9EUJ - chains B and D of the 14 polymer chains in the assembly; structure by electron microscopy, 4.00 A resolution.

== Chain B ==
Protein: Baseplate component
From: Staphylococcus phage 812
UniProt: A0A0U1WF63 (A0A0U1WF63_9CAUD); residues 1-348 here = UniProt positions 1-348
Chain sequence (348 residues; numbered 1 to 348; the number before each row is that of its first residue):
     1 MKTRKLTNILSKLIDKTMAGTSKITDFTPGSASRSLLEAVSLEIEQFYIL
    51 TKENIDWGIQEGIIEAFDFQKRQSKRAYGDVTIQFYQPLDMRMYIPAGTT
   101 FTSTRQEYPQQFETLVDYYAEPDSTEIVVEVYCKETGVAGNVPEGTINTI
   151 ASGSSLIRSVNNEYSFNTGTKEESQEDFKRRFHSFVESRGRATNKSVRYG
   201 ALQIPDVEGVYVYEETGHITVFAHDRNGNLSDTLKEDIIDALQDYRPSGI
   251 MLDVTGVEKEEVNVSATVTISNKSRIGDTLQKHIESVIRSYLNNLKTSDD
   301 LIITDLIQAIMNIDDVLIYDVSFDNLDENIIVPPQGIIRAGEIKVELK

== Chain D ==
Protein: TmpF
From: Staphylococcus phage 812
UniProt: A0A0U1WGD3 (A0A0U1WGD3_9CAUD); numbering as in UniProt (aligned over 1-1019)
Chain sequence (1019 residues; numbered 1 to 1019; the number before each row is that of its first residue):
     1 MANFLKNLHPLLRRDRNKKDNQDPNFALIDALNEEMNQVEKDAIESKLQS
    51 SLKTSTSEYLDKFGDWFGVYRKTDEKDDVYRARIIKYLLLKRGTNNAIID
   101 AIKDYLGRDDIDVSVYEPFTNIFYTNKSHLNGEDHLMGYYYRFAVINVSI
   151 GDYFPVEIIDVINEFKPAGVTLYVTYDGASTIRGGAIIKWLDGLPKIETY
   201 QEFDRFTGYDDTFYGHINMNQSKDTDNSSSDIFKTNHSLINSLDVLTGSS
   251 SVGRQYINYGYVTSYVYNPGMTSSVNQISASTEGRGQEVPTDYYMYTSTK
   301 NNNTVELSMQTTSGVSYLYNNFNFRDYMSKYRPQVDLQSDEARRIVSDYI
   351 KELSIDYYLSAVIPPDESIEIKLQVYDFSINRWLTVSINNLSFYEKNIGS
   401 NIGYIKDYLNSELNMFTRLEINAGKRDSVDIKVNYLDLMFYYYERGIYTI
   451 KPYKALIENYLDISRETYVEAFKIASLSNGDIITKTGFQPIGYLKLVGNY
   501 ENTIPSTINIVAKDTDNNPIESNELDVYNTVENRNLLQSYKGVNTIAREI
   551 TSTKEFTVSGWAKEIYSTNYLSKVLKPGKVYTLSFDMEITGNDPTLKSYS
   601 DNHGIYLYSNTKGIVVNGVKSMERTIGNKVSVTQTFTAPTITDHRLLIYT
   651 GRYTSDGKASTPPVFFNTVKITELKLTEGSSKLEYSPAPEDKPNVIEKGI
   701 KFNNILTNIQTLSINSDTILKNVTLYYSYYGDSWVELKTLGNISTGETTE
   751 TNNLIDLYGLQTVDYSNINPMSKVSLRSIWNVKLGELNNQEGSLSNMPND
   801 YFNAVWQDIDKLSDIELGSMRMVKDTEGGVFDGATGEIIKATLFNVGAYT
   851 DLDMLAYTLTNYTEPLTLGSSRLISELKEELLTSESFNVDNRIKVIDSIY
   901 EELPNTSIIKNGFVEREVTGSKYLDYGLYEPIEDGTRYKLIVEGEFKDNI
   951 EFISLYNSNPNFNETFIYPSEIINGVAEKEFIAKPSTEDKPRLNTDVRIY
  1001 IRPYDSTISKVRRVELRKV
Disordered / not traced: 1, 191-1019

== Interface between chain B and chain D ==
Pairs across the interface - 66 pairs, chain B then chain D:
  Met1(B) - Asp42(D)
  Met1(B) - Tyr59(D)
  Lys2(B) - Asp42(D)
  Arg4(B) - Glu35(D)  salt bridge
  Arg4(B) - Val39(D)
  Lys12(B) - Glu34(D)  salt bridge
  Lys12(B) - Glu35(D)  salt bridge
  Leu13(B) - Ala31(D)
  Leu13(B) - Glu35(D)
  Lys16(B) - Asp30(D)  salt bridge
  Lys16(B) - Ala31(D)
  Lys16(B) - Glu34(D)  salt bridge
  Thr17(B) - Ala31(D)
  Gly20(B) - Ala27(D)
  Thr21(B) - Gln22(D)  hydrogen bond (side chain-backbone)
  Thr21(B) - Pro24(D)
  Thr21(B) - Ala27(D)
  Ser22(B) - Gln22(D)  hydrogen bond (backbone-side chain)
  Lys23(B) - Asp20(D)  salt bridge
  Lys23(B) - Gln22(D)
  Ile24(B) - Pro24(D)  hydrophobic
  Ile44(B) - Val39(D)  hydrophobic
  Phe47(B) - Val39(D)  hydrophobic
  Tyr48(B) - Val39(D)
  Tyr48(B) - Asp42(D)  hydrogen bond
  Lys52(B) - Tyr59(D)
  Ile55(B) - Tyr59(D)  hydrophobic
  Asp56(B) - Lys62(D)  salt bridge
  Ile59(B) - Tyr59(D)  hydrophobic
  Ile59(B) - Phe63(D)  hydrophobic
  Ile59(B) - Trp66(D)
  Gln60(B) - Trp66(D)
  Ile63(B) - Phe67(D)  hydrophobic
  Phe67(B) - Phe67(D)  hydrophobic
  Gln175(B) - Trp66(D)
  Lys179(B) - Asp65(D)  salt bridge
  Phe182(B) - Trp66(D)
  His183(B) - Asp65(D)
  His183(B) - Trp66(D)  hydrogen bond (side chain-backbone)
  His183(B) - Phe67(D)
  His183(B) - Gly68(D)
  Val186(B) - Phe67(D)
  Glu187(B) - Tyr87(D)  hydrogen bond
  Glu187(B) - Arg92(D)  salt bridge
  Gly190(B) - Arg92(D)
  Ala192(B) - Pro167(D)
  Ala192(B) - Ala168(D)  hydrogen bond (backbone-backbone)
  Thr193(B) - Arg92(D)
  Thr193(B) - Glu164(D)
  Thr193(B) - Phe165(D)
  Thr193(B) - Lys166(D)
  Lys195(B) - Glu164(D)  salt bridge
  Glu214(B) - Lys166(D)  salt bridge
  Glu214(B) - Ala168(D)
  Glu214(B) - Gly169(D)  hydrogen bond (side chain-backbone)
  Glu214(B) - Val170(D)
  Glu215(B) - Gly169(D)
  Thr216(B) - Arg142(D)
  Thr216(B) - Ala144(D)
  Thr216(B) - Gly169(D)
  Thr216(B) - Thr171(D)  hydrogen bond
  Gly217(B) - Ala144(D)
  Gly217(B) - Gly169(D)  hydrogen bond (backbone-backbone)
  Ile219(B) - Ala168(D)
  Pro247(B) - Ala168(D)
  Ile250(B) - Ala168(D)
Also at the interface, not in a pair above, chain B (47 interface residues in all): Ile9, Leu37, Val40, Phe178, Arg189, Asn194, Val197, His218
Also at the interface, not in a pair above, chain D (45 interface residues in all): Asp23, Leu28, Leu32, Met36, Gln38, Ala43, Ser46, Gln49, Ser50, Glu58, Tyr70, Leu88, Leu90, Gly93, Phe143, Val145

== Summary ==
47 residues of chain B face 45 of chain D across their interface, with 9 hydrogen bonds and 11 salt bridges.
Polar pairs include Arg4(B)-Glu35(D), Lys12(B)-Glu34(D) and Lys12(B)-Glu35(D).
Here chain B is Baseplate component and chain D is TmpF, both from Staphylococcus phage 812. Entry 9EUJ
(Cryo-EM structure of Staphylococcus aureus bacteriophage phi812 baseplate in the post-contraction state -
sheath initiator, wedge ...) was determined by electron microscopy.
